3PLA - chains A and E of the 10 polymer chains in the assembly; structure by X-ray diffraction, 3.15 A resolution.

# Chain A
Protein: Pre mRNA splicing protein
From: Sulfolobus solfataricus
Reference sequence: Q97ZH3 (Q97ZH3_SULSO); residue numbers follow UniProt; this construct covers 1-380
Chain sequence (388 residues; row label = number of the first residue in the row):
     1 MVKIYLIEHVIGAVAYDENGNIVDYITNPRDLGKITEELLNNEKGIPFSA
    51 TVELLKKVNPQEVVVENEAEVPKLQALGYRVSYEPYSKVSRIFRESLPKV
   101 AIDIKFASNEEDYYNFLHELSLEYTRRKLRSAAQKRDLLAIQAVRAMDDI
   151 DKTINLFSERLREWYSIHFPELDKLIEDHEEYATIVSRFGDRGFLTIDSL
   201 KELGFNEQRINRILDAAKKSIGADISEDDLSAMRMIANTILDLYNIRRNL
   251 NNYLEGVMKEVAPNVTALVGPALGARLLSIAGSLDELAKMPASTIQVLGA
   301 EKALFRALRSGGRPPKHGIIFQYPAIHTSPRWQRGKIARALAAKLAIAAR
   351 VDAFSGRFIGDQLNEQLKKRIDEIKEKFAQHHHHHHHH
Not modelled in the structure: 1-2, 378-388
Differences from the reference sequence: engineered mutation Val2 (Met in Q97ZH3); expression tag (381-388)

# Chain E
Protein: Fibrillarin-like rRNA/tRNA 2'-O-methyltransferase
From: Sulfolobus solfataricus
Notes: EC 2.1.1.-
Reference sequence: P58032 (FLPA_SULSO); residues 1-232 here = UniProt positions 1-232
Chain sequence (232 residues; row label = number of the first residue in the row):
     1 MAEVITVKQTNMENIYECEFNDGSFRLCTRNLVPNFNVYGERLIKYEGVE
    51 YREWNAFRSKLAGAILKGLKTNPIRKGTKVLYLGAASGTTISHVSDIIEL
   101 NGKAYGVEFSPRVVRELLLVAQRRPNIFPLLADARFPQSYKSVVENVDVL
   151 YVDIAQPDQTDIAIYNAKFFLKVNGDMLLVIKARSIDVTKDPKEIYKTEV
   201 EKLENSNFETIQIINLDPYDKDHAIVLSKYKG
Not modelled in the structure: 1-4, 232
Differences from the reference sequence: engineered mutation Ala2 (Ser in P58032)
Ligand contacts: S-adenosylhomocysteine (SAH): Arg58, Lys60, Tyr82, Gly84, Ala85, Ala86, Thr89, Thr90, Val107, Glu108, Phe109, Ser110, Val113, Ala132, Asp133, Ala134, Arg135, Asp153, Ile154, Ala155, Gln156
Curated features (UniProtKB/Swiss-Prot):
  - binding site (S-adenosyl-L-methionine): Thr89, Thr90, Glu108, Phe109, Asp133, Ala134, Asp153 to Gln156
  - mutagenesis: Ala85 (A85V: Loss of methyltransferase activity), Pro129 (P129A: Decreased methyltransferase activity)

# Interface between chain A and chain E
Residue-residue contacts (62; chain A residue first):
  Glu8(A) - Ser142(E)  hydrogen bond (backbone-side chain)
  His9(A) - Lys141(E)
  His9(A) - Ser142(E)  hydrogen bond (side chain-backbone)
  His9(A) - Val143(E)
  His9(A) - Val144(E)
  Val10(A) - Ser142(E)  hydrogen bond (backbone-backbone)
  Leu39(A) - Ser142(E)
  Glu66(A) - Lys141(E)  salt bridge
  Asn67(A) - Gln138(E)
  Pro85(A) - Lys141(E)
  Pro85(A) - Phe169(E)
  Tyr86(A) - Tyr165(E)  hydrophobic
  Tyr86(A) - Lys168(E)
  Tyr86(A) - Phe169(E)  hydrophobic
  Ser90(A) - Lys141(E)
  Arg91(A) - Asn146(E)
  Arg91(A) - Ala167(E)  hydrogen bond (side chain-backbone)
  Arg91(A) - Lys168(E)  hydrogen bond (side chain-backbone)
  Arg91(A) - Phe169(E)
  Arg91(A) - Leu171(E)  hydrogen bond (side chain-backbone)
  Arg91(A) - Lys172(E)
  Arg91(A) - Val173(E)
  Arg94(A) - Lys141(E)
  Arg94(A) - Val144(E)
  Arg94(A) - Glu145(E)
  Arg94(A) - Asn146(E)  hydrogen bond
  Arg94(A) - Phe169(E)  hydrogen bond (side chain-backbone)
  Arg94(A) - Phe170(E)
  Glu95(A) - Asn146(E)  hydrogen bond
  Glu95(A) - Lys172(E)
  Leu97(A) - Val144(E)
  Leu97(A) - Glu145(E)
  Pro98(A) - Lys79(E)
  Pro98(A) - Glu145(E)
  Tyr114(A) - Lys79(E)
  Tyr114(A) - Lys103(E)
  Tyr114(A) - Tyr105(E)
  Tyr114(A) - Phe128(E)
  Tyr114(A) - Glu145(E)  hydrogen bond
  Leu117(A) - Tyr105(E)
  Leu117(A) - Phe128(E)  hydrophobic
  Leu117(A) - Val143(E)
  His118(A) - Ala121(E)  hydrogen bond (side chain-backbone)
  His118(A) - Arg124(E)  hydrogen bond (side chain-backbone)
  His118(A) - Pro125(E)
  His118(A) - Ile127(E)  hydrogen bond (side chain-backbone)
  His118(A) - Phe128(E)
  Ser121(A) - Phe128(E)
  Ser121(A) - Pro129(E)
  Leu122(A) - Pro129(E)  hydrophobic
  Thr125(A) - Pro129(E)
  Thr125(A) - Leu130(E)
  Thr125(A) - Leu131(E)
  Arg126(A) - Gln122(E)
  Lys128(A) - Leu131(E)
  Leu129(A) - Pro111(E)
  Leu129(A) - Val114(E)  hydrophobic
  Leu129(A) - Leu131(E)  hydrophobic
  Ala132(A) - Pro111(E)  hydrophobic
  Phe305(A) - Val188(E)  hydrophobic
  Leu308(A) - Thr189(E)
  Arg309(A) - Val188(E)
Interface residues without a listed pair, chain A (31 interface residues in all): Asn42, Glu43, Leu120, Tyr124
Interface residues without a listed pair, chain E (36 interface residues in all): Arg115, Leu118, Ser139, Arg184, Tyr230

# Summary
The interface between chain A and chain E involves 31 residues on one side and 36 on the other, with 13
hydrogen bonds and 1 salt bridge. Polar contacts include Glu66(A)-Lys141(E), Glu8(A)-Ser142(E) and
His9(A)-Ser142(E). Ligands of chain E: S-adenosylhomocysteine.
Chain A is Pre mRNA splicing protein and chain E is Fibrillarin-like rRNA/tRNA 2'-O-methyltransferase, both
from Sulfolobus solfataricus; the structure, Crystal structure of a catalytically active substrate-bound box
C/D RNP from Sulfolobus solfataricus, was determined by X-ray diffraction.
